PDB entry 1ZXI | X-ray diffraction, 1.70 A resolution | chains A and C of the 6 polymer chains in the assembly

Chain A:
Name: Carbon monoxide dehydrogenase small chain
Organism: Oligotropha carboxidovorans
Notes: EC 1.2.99.2
Reference sequence: P19921 (DCMS_OLICA); residues 1-166 here = UniProt positions 1-166
Sequence (166 residues; numbered 1 to 166; the number before each row is that of its first residue):
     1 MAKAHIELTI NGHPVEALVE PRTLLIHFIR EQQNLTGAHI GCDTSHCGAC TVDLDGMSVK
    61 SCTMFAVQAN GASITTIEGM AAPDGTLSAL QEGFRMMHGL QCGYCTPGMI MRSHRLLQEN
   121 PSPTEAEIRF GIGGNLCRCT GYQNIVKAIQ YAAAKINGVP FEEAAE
Unresolved in the structure: 1-2, 164-166
Metal / ion sites: 2Fe-2S cluster Fe site 1: Cys42, Cys47, Cys50, Cys62; 2Fe-2S cluster Fe site 2: Cys102, Cys105, Cys137, Cys139
Ligand contacts:
  - FAD (flavin-adenine dinucleotide): Thr44, Ser45, His46
  - 2Fe-2S cluster (FES), molecule 1: His39, Ile40, Gly41, Cys42, Ser45, His46, Cys47, Gly48, Cys50, Lys60, Cys62
  - 2Fe-2S cluster (FES), molecule 2: Leu100, Gln101, Cys102, Gly103, Tyr104, Cys105, Thr106, Cys137, Arg138, Cys139, Thr140
  - pterin cytosine dinucleotide (MCN): Gln101, Cys102, Cys139

Chain C:
Name: Carbon monoxide dehydrogenase medium chain
Organism: Oligotropha carboxidovorans
Notes: EC 1.2.99.2
Reference sequence: P19920 (DCMM_OLICA); residue numbers follow UniProt; this construct covers 1-288
Sequence (288 residues; row label = number of the first residue in the row):
     1 MIPGSFDYHR PKSIADAVAL LTKLGEDARP LAGGHSLIPI MKTRLATPEH LVDLRDIGDL
    61 VGIREEGTDV VIGAMTTQHA LIGSDFLAAK LPIIRETSLL IADPQIRYMG TIGGNAANGD
   121 PGNDMPALMQ CLGAAYELTG PEGARIVAAR DYYQGAYFTA IEPGELLTAI RIPVPPTGHG
   181 YAYEKLKRKI GDYATAAAAV VLTMSGGKCV SASIGLTNVA NTPLWAEEAG KVLVGTALDK
   241 PALDKAVALA EAITAPASDG RGPAEYRTKM AGVMLRRAVE RAKARAKN
Unresolved in the structure: 288
Construct notes: conflict Ser211 (Thr in P19920)
Ligand contacts: FAD (flavin-adenine dinucleotide): Arg29, Pro30, Leu31, Ala32, Gly33, Gly34, His35, Ser36, Leu37, Leu54, Ala74, Leu100, Ile101, Ala102, Ile106, Met109, Gly110, Thr111, Gly113, Gly114, Asn115, Ala117, Asn118, Gly122, Asn123, Asp124, Met125, Ile161, Glu165, Leu166, Leu167, Lys185, Gly191, Asp192, Tyr193

How chain A and chain C interact:
Pairs across the interface (49; chain A residue first):
  Pro21(A) with Phe6(C); Tyr8(C), hydrophobic
  Arg22(A) with Pro3(C), hydrogen bond (side chain-backbone); Ser5(C); Phe6(C); Arg44(C)
  Leu24(A) with Met1(C)
  His27(A) with Ile2(C)
  Ile40(A) with Met1(C), hydrophobic
  Cys42(A) with Met1(C)
  Asp43(A) with Met1(C)
  Ser45(A) with Pro39(C)
  Thr51(A) with Gln105(C), hydrogen bond
  Gly56(A) with Tyr108(C)
  Met57(A) with Tyr108(C), hydrophobic
  Ser58(A) with Gln105(C); Tyr108(C)
  Lys60(A) with Asp103(C), salt bridge; Gln105(C); Ile106(C)
  Cys62(A) with Lys42(C), hydrogen bond (backbone-side chain)
  Thr63(A) with Gly34(C); His35(C); Ile38(C)
  Met64(A) with Ile38(C), hydrophobic; Met109(C), hydrophobic
  Phe65(A) with Phe6(C), hydrophobic; Ile38(C), hydrophobic; Leu51(C), hydrophobic
  Val67(A) with Tyr8(C), hydrophobic; Arg10(C), hydrogen bond (backbone-side chain)
  Gln68(A) with Tyr8(C); Leu31(C); Ile38(C); Asp53(C); Arg55(C), hydrogen bond (backbone-side chain)
  Arg112(A) with Pro104(C); Gln105(C); Tyr108(C)
  Arg115(A) with Tyr108(C)
  Glu119(A) with Tyr108(C), hydrogen bond
  Phe130(A) with Leu99(C); Arg107(C)
  Gly131(A) with Pro104(C)
  Gly133(A) with Ile190(C)
  Gly134(A) with Asp103(C); Pro104(C); Gln105(C)
  Asn135(A) with Gln105(C)
Other interface residues (no listed pair), chain A (30 interface residues in all): Gly48, Val59, Leu136
Other interface residues (no listed pair), chain C (29 interface residues in all): Gly4, Met41, Lys189

In short:
The interface between chain A and chain C involves 30 residues on one side and 29 on the other, with 6
hydrogen bonds and 1 salt bridge. Polar pairs include Lys60(A)-Asp103(C), Arg22(A)-Pro3(C) and
Thr51(A)-Gln105(C). Flavin-adenine dinucleotide is bound between chain A and chain C.
Chain A is Carbon monoxide dehydrogenase small chain and chain C is Carbon monoxide dehydrogenase medium
chain, both from Oligotropha carboxidovorans; the structure, Reconstituted CO dehydrogenase from Oligotropha
carboxidovorans, was determined by X-ray diffraction.
